6SXR - chain A; structure by X-ray diffraction, 1.64 A resolution.

Chain A:
Molecule: Alpha-L-arabinofuranosidase B
Organism: Aspergillus kawachii IFO 4308
Notes: EC 3.2.1.55
UniProt: Q8NK89 (ABFB_ASPKW); residues 19-499 here = UniProt positions 19-499
Sequence (482 residues; row label = number of the first residue in the row):
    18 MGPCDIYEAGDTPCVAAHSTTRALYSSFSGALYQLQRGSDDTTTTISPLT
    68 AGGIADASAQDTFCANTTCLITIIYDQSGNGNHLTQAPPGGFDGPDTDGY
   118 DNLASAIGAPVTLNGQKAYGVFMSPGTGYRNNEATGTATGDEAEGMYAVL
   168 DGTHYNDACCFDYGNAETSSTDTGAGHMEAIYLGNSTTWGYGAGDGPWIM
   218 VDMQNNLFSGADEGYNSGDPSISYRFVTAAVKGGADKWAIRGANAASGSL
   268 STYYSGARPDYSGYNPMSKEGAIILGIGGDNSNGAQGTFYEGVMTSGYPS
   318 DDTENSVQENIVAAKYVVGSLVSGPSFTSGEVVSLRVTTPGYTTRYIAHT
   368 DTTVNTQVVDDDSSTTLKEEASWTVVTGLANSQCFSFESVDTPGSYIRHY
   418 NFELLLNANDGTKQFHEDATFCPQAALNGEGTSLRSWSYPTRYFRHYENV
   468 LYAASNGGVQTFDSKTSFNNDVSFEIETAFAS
Not modelled in the structure: 499
Construct notes: initiating methionine (18); engineered mutation Gln221 (Glu in Q8NK89)
UniProt features mapped onto this chain:
  - active site: Asp297 (Proton donor)
  - binding site (substrate): Asp219, Asn222, Asn223, Gly296, His416, Asn418, Phe419, Asp435, His463, Glu465, Leu468, Asp488
  - site: Cys176, Cys177 (Cis-peptide bond)
  - glycosylation (N-linked (GlcNAc...) asparagine): Asn83, Asn202
  - mutagenesis: Cys176 to Cys177 (Decreases the affinity toward the substrate), Thr204 (T204A: Reduces thermostability and catalytic activity), Asp297 (D297A: Impairs catalytic activity)
Disulfide bonds: Cys21-Cys31, Cys81-Cys86, Cys176-Cys177, Cys401-Cys439
Covalently attached groups: N-acetylglucosamine (NAG) linked to Asn83, Asn202
Ligand contacts:
  - 4-nitrophenyl alpha-L-arabinofuranoside (KHP), molecule 1: Phe109, Cys176, Cys177, Asp179, Asp189, Met195, Trp206, Asp219, Gln221, Asn222, Asn223, Leu224, Gly295, Gly296, Asp297, Ser299
  - 4-nitrophenyl alpha-L-arabinofuranoside (KHP), molecule 2: Thr356, Tyr359, Arg462, His463, Tyr464, Glu465, Asn466, Thr483, Ser484, Asp488
  - 4-nitrophenyl alpha-L-arabinofuranoside (KHP), molecule 3: Arg415, His416, Tyr417, Asn418, Phe419, Gln431, Asp435, Tyr456
Reported in the primary citation:
  - binding site for 4-nitrophenyl alpha-L-arabinofuranoside: Cys176, Cys177, Trp206, Asp219, Gln221, Asn222, Asn223, Gly296, Asp297
  - catalytic residues: Asp297

Overview:
Chain A binds 3 copies of 4-nitrophenyl alpha-L-arabinofuranoside. N-acetylglucosamine is covalently linked to
Asn83 and Asn202. UniProt lists active-site residue Asp297, 12 substrate-binding residues and 4 mutagenesis
sites. From the paper: the catalytic residue Asp297; a binding site for 4-nitrophenyl
alpha-L-arabinofuranoside at Cys176, Cys177 and Trp206 among others.
Chain A is Alpha-L-arabinofuranosidase B (Aspergillus kawachii IFO 4308); the structure, E221Q mutant of GH54
a-l-arabinofuranosidase soaked with 4-nitrophenyl a-l-arabinofuranoside, was determined by X-ray diffraction
together with 6SXS, 6SXT, 6SXU and 6SXV from the same study.
